Entry 8E7W (X-ray diffraction, 2.10 A resolution); this record covers chains A and B.

== Chain A (and B) ==
Molecule: Tryptophan-rich sensory protein
Source organism: Cereibacter sphaeroides
Notes: chain B of this document is another copy of the same molecule, construct and numbering; everything in this record applies to it too
Reference sequence: Q9RFC8 (TSPO_CERSP); residues 1-158 here = UniProt positions 1-158
Sequence (158 residues; row label = number of the first residue in the row):
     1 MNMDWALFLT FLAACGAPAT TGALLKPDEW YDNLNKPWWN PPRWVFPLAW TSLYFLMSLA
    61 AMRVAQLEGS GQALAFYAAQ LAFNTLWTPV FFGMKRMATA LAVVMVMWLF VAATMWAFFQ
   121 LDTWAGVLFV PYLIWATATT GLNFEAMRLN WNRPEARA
Unresolved in the structure: 158 (chain B: 1, 158)
Construct notes: engineered mutation Thr139 (Ala in Q9RFC8)
Small-molecule neighbours: P6L ((2S)-3-{[{[(2S)-2,3-dihydroxypropyl]oxy}(hydroxy)phosphoryl]oxy}-2-[(6E)-hexadec-6-enoyloxy]propyl (8E)-octadec-8-enoate): Ala6, Leu9, Thr10, Leu12, Ala13, Cys15, Gly16, Ala19, Pro47, Thr51, Tyr54
Curated features (UniProtKB/Swiss-Prot):
  - mutagenesis: Cys15 (C15S: Leads to decreased levels of the protein and increased levels of carotenoids and bacteriochlorophylls), Trp30 (W30F: Slightly increased levels of carotenoids and bacteriochlorophylls), Trp38 (W38C: Decreases growth rate 2-3 fold. Leads to increased levels of the protein and decreased levels of carotenoids and bacteriochlorophylls), Trp39 (W39F: Increased levels of carotenoids and bacteriochlorophylls), Trp44 (W44F: Increased levels of carotenoids and bacteriochlorophylls), Trp50 (W50F: Increased levels of carotenoids and bacteriochlorophylls)

== Chain A / chain B interface ==
Residue-residue contacts - 50 pairs, chain A then chain B:
  Ala6(A) - Gln72(B)
  Leu7(A) - Gly71(B)
  Leu7(A) - Gln72(B)
  Thr10(A) - Gln72(B)  hydrogen bond
  Thr10(A) - Ala75(B)
  Thr10(A) - Phe76(B)
  Phe11(A) - Ala75(B)  hydrophobic
  Ala13(A) - Phe83(B)
  Ala13(A) - Phe110(B)  hydrophobic
  Ala14(A) - Ala79(B)  hydrophobic
  Ala14(A) - Ala82(B)
  Gly16(A) - Phe83(B)
  Ala17(A) - Ala82(B)
  Ala17(A) - Phe83(B)
  Ala17(A) - Leu86(B)
  Thr20(A) - Leu86(B)
  Thr21(A) - Leu86(B)
  Leu24(A) - Val90(B)  hydrophobic
  Leu24(A) - Met94(B)
  Leu24(A) - Arg96(B)
  Ala65(A) - Gly71(B)
  Gly71(A) - Leu7(B)
  Gly71(A) - Ala65(B)
  Gln72(A) - Ala6(B)
  Gln72(A) - Leu7(B)
  Gln72(A) - Thr10(B)  hydrogen bond
  Leu74(A) - Leu74(B)  hydrophobic
  Ala75(A) - Thr10(B)
  Ala75(A) - Phe11(B)  hydrophobic
  Phe76(A) - Thr10(B)
  Ala78(A) - Leu81(B)
  Ala79(A) - Ala14(B)  hydrophobic
  Leu81(A) - Ala78(B)
  Leu81(A) - Ala82(B)  hydrophobic
  Ala82(A) - Ala14(B)
  Ala82(A) - Ala17(B)
  Ala82(A) - Leu81(B)  hydrophobic
  Ala82(A) - Thr85(B)
  Phe83(A) - Ala13(B)
  Phe83(A) - Ala17(B)
  Thr85(A) - Ala82(B)
  Thr85(A) - Leu86(B)
  Leu86(A) - Ala17(B)
  Leu86(A) - Thr20(B)
  Leu86(A) - Thr21(B)
  Pro89(A) - Pro89(B)  hydrophobic
  Val90(A) - Leu24(B)  hydrophobic
  Met94(A) - Leu24(B)  hydrophobic
  Met94(A) - Leu25(B)  hydrophobic
  Arg96(A) - Leu24(B)
Interface residues without a listed pair, chain A (30 interface residues in all): Thr99, Phe110
Interface residues without a listed pair, chain B (31 interface residues in all): Gly16, Thr99

== Overview ==
30 residues of chain A and 31 residues of chain B are in contact, with 2 hydrogen bonds. The hydrogen-bonded
pair is Thr10(A)-Gln72(B). Chain A binds compound P6L. UniProt lists 6 mutagenesis sites on chain A.
Chain A and chain B are both Tryptophan-rich sensory protein (Cereibacter sphaeroides); the structure, RsTSPO
A139T with Heme, was determined by X-ray diffraction together with 8E7X and 8E7Z from the same study.
